Entry 2A4R (X-ray diffraction, 2.40 A resolution); this record covers chains C and D of the 4 polymer chains in the assembly.

[Chain C]
Name: NS3 protease/helicase
Organism: Hepatitis C virus
Notes: fragment: protease domain, residues 1-181
Reference sequence: Q91RS4 (Q91RS4_9HEPC); numbering as in UniProt (aligned over 1-181)
Chain sequence (200 residues; row label = number of the first residue in the row; numbers below 1 keep their minus sign (Met-10 is residue -10)):
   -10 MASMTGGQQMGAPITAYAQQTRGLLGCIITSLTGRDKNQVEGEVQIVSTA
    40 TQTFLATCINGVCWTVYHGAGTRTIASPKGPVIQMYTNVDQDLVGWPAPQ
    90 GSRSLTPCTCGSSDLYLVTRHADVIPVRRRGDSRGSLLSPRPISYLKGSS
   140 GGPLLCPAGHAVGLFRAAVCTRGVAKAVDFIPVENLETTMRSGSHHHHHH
Disordered / not traced: -10 to 28, 180-189
Differences from the reference sequence: cloning artifact (-10 to 0, 182-183); expression tag (184-189)
Metal / ion sites: Zn2+: Cys97, Cys99, Cys145

[Chain D]
Name: Ns4a peptide
Reference sequence: O39914 (O39914_9HEPC); residues 21-39 here correspond to UniProt positions 6-24 (UniProt number = residue number - 15)
Chain sequence (23 residues; numbered 19 to 41; the number before each row is that of its first residue):
    19 KKGSVVIVGRIVLSGKPAIIPKK
Disordered / not traced: 19-20, 37-41
Differences from the reference sequence: cloning artifact (19-20, 40-41); engineered mutation Val30 (Ile15 in O39914)

[Interface between chain C and chain D]
Pairs across the interface (41):
  Val29(C) - Arg28(D)  hydrogen bond (backbone-side chain)
  Val29(C) - Val30(D)  hydrophobic
  Val29(C) - Lys34(D)
  Val29(C) - Pro35(D)
  Val29(C) - Ala36(D)  hydrophobic
  Glu30(C) - Val30(D)
  Gly31(C) - Ile29(D)
  Glu32(C) - Ile29(D)  hydrogen bond (backbone-backbone)
  Glu32(C) - Val30(D)
  Glu32(C) - Leu31(D)  hydrogen bond (side chain-backbone)
  Val33(C) - Arg28(D)
  Val33(C) - Ile29(D)  hydrogen bond (backbone-backbone)
  Gln34(C) - Gly27(D)
  Ile35(C) - Ile25(D)
  Ile35(C) - Val26(D)  hydrogen bond (backbone-backbone)
  Ile35(C) - Gly27(D)  hydrogen bond (backbone-backbone)
  Val36(C) - Val23(D)  hydrophobic
  Val36(C) - Val24(D)
  Ser37(C) - Ser22(D)
  Ser37(C) - Val23(D)
  Ser37(C) - Val24(D)  hydrogen bond (backbone-backbone)
  Ser37(C) - Val26(D)
  Ala59(C) - Val23(D)  hydrophobic
  Arg62(C) - Gly21(D)
  Arg62(C) - Ser22(D)
  Arg62(C) - Val23(D)
  Thr63(C) - Ser22(D)  hydrogen bond (backbone-side chain)
  Thr63(C) - Val23(D)  hydrogen bond (backbone-backbone)
  Ile64(C) - Ser22(D)
  Ile64(C) - Val23(D)
  Ile64(C) - Ile25(D)  hydrophobic
  Ala65(C) - Ser22(D)
  Ala65(C) - Val23(D)  hydrogen bond (backbone-backbone)
  Ala65(C) - Val24(D)  hydrophobic
  Trp85(C) - Val23(D)  hydrophobic
  Pro88(C) - Ile25(D)  hydrophobic
  Gly90(C) - Arg28(D)  hydrogen bond (backbone-side chain)
  Leu94(C) - Leu31(D)  hydrophobic
  Val107(C) - Leu31(D)  hydrophobic
  Thr108(C) - Ile29(D)
  Ala111(C) - Ile29(D)
Interface residues without a listed pair, chain C (25 interface residues in all): Thr38, Pro70, Arg109, Leu144

[Summary]
Chain C and chain D form an interface of 25 and 14 residues respectively; the contacts include 11 hydrogen
bonds. Polar contacts include Val29(C)-Arg28(D), Glu32(C)-Leu31(D) and Thr63(C)-Ser22(D). The Zn2+ site is
built by Cys97(C), Cys99(C) and Cys145(C).
Chain C is NS3 protease/helicase (Hepatitis C virus) and chain D is Ns4a peptide; the structure, HCV NS3
Protease Domain with a Ketoamide Inhibitor Covalently bound, was determined by X-ray diffraction.
